9BTJ - chains H and D of the 8 polymer chains in the assembly; structure by electron microscopy, 4.22 A resolution (low resolution: residue-level contacts below are approximate; hydrogen-bond / salt-bridge calls are withheld).

# Chain H
Name: Fab 6561-a.01 heavy chain
From: Macaca mulatta
Notes: antibody fragment or engineered binder
Sequence (246 residues; row label = number of the first residue in the row; a row labelled like 82A-82C holds insertion residues (82A, then the next letters in order)):
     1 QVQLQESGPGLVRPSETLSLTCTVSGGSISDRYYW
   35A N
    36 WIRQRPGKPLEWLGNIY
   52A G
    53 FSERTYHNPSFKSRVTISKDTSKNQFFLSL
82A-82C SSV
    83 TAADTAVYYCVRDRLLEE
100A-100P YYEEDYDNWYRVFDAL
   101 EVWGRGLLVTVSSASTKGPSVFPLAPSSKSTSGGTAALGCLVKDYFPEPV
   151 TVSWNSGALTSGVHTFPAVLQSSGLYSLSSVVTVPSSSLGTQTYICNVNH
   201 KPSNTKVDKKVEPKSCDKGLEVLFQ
Not modelled in the structure: 114-225
Modified / non-standard residues: Tyr-100B (O-sulfo-L-tyrosine; TYS); Tyr-100F (O-sulfo-L-tyrosine; TYS)
Cystine bridges: Cys-22/Cys-92
From the paper describing this entry:
  - post-translational modification sites: Tyr-100B, Tyr-100F

# Chain D
Name: Envelope glycoprotein gp120
From: Human immunodeficiency virus 1
UniProt: C6G0D7 (C6G0D7_9HIV1); the construct lacks a stretch of the UniProt sequence and is renumbered around it, so the offset changes along the chain: 33-139 = UniProt 32-138; 144-309 = UniProt 139-304; 312-321 = UniProt 305-314; 322-354 = UniProt 316-348; 2 more segments
Sequence (477 residues; each row starts with the number of its first residue; note: 9 numbers in that range are skipped by the numbering (no residue carries them; nothing is unmodelled there)):
    29 GPAENLWVTVYYGVPVWKEAKTTLFCASDAKAYEKEVHNVWATHACVPTD
    79 PNPQEMVLENVTENFNMWKNDMVDQMHEDVISLWDQSLKPCVKLTPLCVT
   129 LNCTNTTVSNG
   144 SSNSNANFEEMKNCSFNATTEIKDKKKNEYALFYKLDIVPLNNSSGKYRL
   194 INCNTSACTQICPKVTFEPIPIHYCAPAGYAILKCNNKTFNGTGPCNNVS
   244 TVQCTHGIKPVVSTQLLLNGSLAEKEIIIRSENLTNNAKTIIVHLNESVG
   294 IVCTRPSNMTRKSIRI
   312 GPGQTFYALG
  321A D
   322 IIGDIRQPHCNISKQNWNRTLQQVGRKLAEHFP
   356 NRNITFNHSSGGDLEITTHSFNCRGEFFYCNTSGLFNGTYHPNGTYNETA
   406 VNS
   411 SDTITLQCRIKQIINMWQEVGRCMYAPPIAGNITCNSNITGLLLTRDGGI
   461 NQTGEEIFRPGGGDMRDNWRSELYKYKVVEIKPLGIAPTKCKRRVVERRR
   511 RRR
Not modelled in the structure: 29-32, 144-146, 508-513
Differences from the reference sequence: expression tag (29-32, 509-513); conflict Asn-130 (Thr129 in C6G0D7), Cys-201 (Ile196 in C6G0D7), Thr-202 (Ala197 in C6G0D7), Ile-204 (Ala199 in C6G0D7), Val-286 (Ile281 in C6G0D7), Leu-288 (Phe283 in C6G0D7), Met-302 (Asn297 in C6G0D7), Leu-320 (Thr313 in C6G0D7), Pro-329 (Ala323 in C6G0D7), Ile-333 (Val327 in C6G0D7), Cys-433 (Ala424 in C6G0D7), Asn-448 (Thr439 in C6G0D7), Ser-481 (Asn472 in C6G0D7), Cys-501 (Ala492 in C6G0D7)
Cystine bridges: Cys-54/Cys-74, Cys-119/Cys-205, Cys-126/Cys-196, Cys-131/Cys-157, Cys-201/Cys-433, Cys-218/Cys-247, Cys-228/Cys-239, Cys-296/Cys-331, Cys-378/Cys-445, Cys-385/Cys-418
Covalently attached groups: N-acetylglucosamine (NAG) linked to Asn-88, Asn-130, Asn-133, Asn-156, Asn-160, Asn-230, Asn-241, Asn-276, Asn-301, Asn-332, Asn-386, Asn-392, Asn-398, Asn-448; glycan linked to Asn-262
Ligand contacts:
  - N-acetylglucosamine (NAG; 2-acetamido-2-deoxy-beta-D-glucopyranose), molecule 1: Asn-234, Thr-236, Glu-275
  - N-acetylglucosamine (NAG), molecule 2: Lys-268, Glu-269, Asn-289, Gln-344, Arg-347
From the paper describing this entry:
  - post-translational modification sites: Asn-156

# Interface between chain H and chain D
Pairs across the interface (9):
  Tyr-100B(H) / Leu-184(D)
  Tyr-100B(H) / Asn-186(D)
  Tyr-100B(H) / Ser-187(D)
  Tyr-100B(H) / Ser-188(D)
  Glu-100D(H) / Lys-169(D)
  Asp-100E(H) / Lys-169(D)
  Tyr-100F(H) / Lys-166(D)
  Tyr-100F(H) / Asp-167(D)
  Tyr-100F(H) / Lys-169(D)
Other interface residues (no listed pair), chain D (9 interface residues in all): Asn-160, Lys-190
From the paper, about this interface:
  - residue pairs: Asp-100E(H)/Lys-169(D) (salt bridge)
  - epitope / paratope residues, chain H: Tyr-100B(H), Asp-100E(H)

# In short
Chain H and chain D form an interface of 4 and 9 residues respectively. The paper describes a salt bridge
between Asp-100E(H) and Lys-169(D). Bound to chain D: N-acetylglucosamine. Covalently linked
N-acetylglucosamine: at Asn-88(D), Asn-130(D), Asn-133(D), Asn-156(D), Asn-160(D) and Asn-230(D) and 8 more.
The paper reports epitope/paratope residues Tyr-100B(H) and Asp-100E(H); modification sites Tyr-100B(H),
Tyr-100F(H) and Asn-156(D).
Chain H is Fab 6561-a.01 heavy chain (Macaca mulatta) and chain D is Envelope glycoprotein gp120 (Human
immunodeficiency virus 1); the structure, Rhesus Fab 6561-a.01 in complex with HIV-1 Ce1176.A3 RnS SOSIP Env,
was determined by electron microscopy, deposited together with 9BNK, 9BNM, 9BNP, 9BTH, 9BTI, 9BTL and 9BTV.
